Entry 2HVL (X-ray diffraction, 2.40 A resolution); this record covers chain A.

# Chain A
Protein: Tyrosine-protein phosphatase non-receptor type 7
From: Homo sapiens
Notes: EC 3.1.3.48
UniProt: P35236 (PTN7_HUMAN); residues 44-339 here correspond to UniProt positions 65-360 (UniProt number = residue number + 21)
Amino-acid sequence (309 residues; numbered -13 to 339; 44 numbers in that range are skipped by the numbering (no residue carries them; nothing is unmodelled there); the number before each row is that of its first residue; numbers below 1 keep their minus sign (Met-13 is residue -13)):
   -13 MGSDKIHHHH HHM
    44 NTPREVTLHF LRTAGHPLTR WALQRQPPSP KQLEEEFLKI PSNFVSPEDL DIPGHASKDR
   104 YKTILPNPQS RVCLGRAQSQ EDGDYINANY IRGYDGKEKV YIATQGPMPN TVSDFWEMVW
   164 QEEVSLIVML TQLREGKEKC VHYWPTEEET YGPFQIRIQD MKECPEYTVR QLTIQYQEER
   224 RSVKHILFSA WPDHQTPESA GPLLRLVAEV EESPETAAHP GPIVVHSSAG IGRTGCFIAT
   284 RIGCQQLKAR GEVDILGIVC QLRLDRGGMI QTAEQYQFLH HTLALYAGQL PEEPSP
Unresolved in the structure: -13 to -1, 177-182, 335-339
Differences from the reference sequence: cloning artifact (-13 to -8, -1); expression tag (-7 to -2); engineered mutation Ser270 (Cys291 in P35236)
Curated features (UniProtKB/Swiss-Prot):
  - binding site (substrate): Asp236, Gln314
  - modified residue: Thr45 (Phosphothreonine), Ser72 (Phosphoserine), Ser89 (Phosphoserine), Ser122 (Phosphoserine)
What the authors report for this chain:
  - mutagenesis - Q314A (13-fold): decreased catalytic activity
  - mutagenesis - C270S: abolished catalytic activity
  - specificity-determining residues: Thr106

# Overview
From UniProt: substrate-binding residues Asp236 and Gln314. From the paper: Q314A reduces catalytic activity;
the specificity determinant Thr106.
Chain A is Tyrosine-protein phosphatase non-receptor type 7 (Homo sapiens); the structure, Crystal structure
of the HePTP catalytic domain C270S mutant, was determined by X-ray diffraction together with 3D42, 3D44 and
2QDC from the same study.
